8ZOM - chains C and F of the 20 polymer chains in the assembly; structure by electron microscopy, 2.74 A resolution.

# Chain C
Molecule: Cytochrome b
From: Arachis hypogaea
Reference sequence: A0A8F2YUY6 (A0A8F2YUY6_ARAHY); residues 1-386 here = UniProt positions 1-386
Amino-acid sequence (386 residues; row label = number of the first residue in the row):
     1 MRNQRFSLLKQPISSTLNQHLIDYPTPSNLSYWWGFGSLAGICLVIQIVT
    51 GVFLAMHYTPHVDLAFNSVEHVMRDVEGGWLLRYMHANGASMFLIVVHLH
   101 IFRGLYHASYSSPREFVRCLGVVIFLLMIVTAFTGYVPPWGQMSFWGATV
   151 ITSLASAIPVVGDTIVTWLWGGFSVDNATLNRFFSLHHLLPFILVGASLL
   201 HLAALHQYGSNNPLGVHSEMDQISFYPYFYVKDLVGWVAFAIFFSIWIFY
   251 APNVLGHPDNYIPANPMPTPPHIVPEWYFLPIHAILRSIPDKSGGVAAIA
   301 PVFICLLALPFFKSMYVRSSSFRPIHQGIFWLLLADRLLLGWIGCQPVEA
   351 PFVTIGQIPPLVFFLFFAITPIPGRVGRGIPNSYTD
Bound ions: heme Fe site 1: His-86, His-187; heme Fe site 2: His-100, His-201
Ligand contacts:
  - 1,2-Distearoyl-sn-glycerophosphoethanolamine (3PE), molecule 1: His-20, Phe-116, Leu-199, Leu-200, Leu-202, Ala-203, Ala-204, His-206, Gln-207
  - 1,2-Distearoyl-sn-glycerophosphoethanolamine (3PE), molecule 2: Trp-33, Leu-99, Phe-102, Arg-103, Tyr-106, His-107, Ser-321, Gln-327, Phe-330, Trp-331, Leu-334
  - 1,2-Distearoyl-sn-glycerophosphoethanolamine (3PE), molecule 3: Ile-95, His-98, Leu-99, Leu-255, Val-274, Trp-277, Leu-280, Pro-281, Arg-337, Leu-338, Gly-341, Trp-342, Cys-345, Gln-346
  - 1,2-Distearoyl-sn-glycerophosphoethanolamine (3PE), molecule 4: Glu-115, Phe-116, Cys-119, Leu-120, Leu-307, Ala-308, Phe-311, Phe-312, Lys-313
  - 1,2-Distearoyl-sn-glycerophosphoethanolamine (3PE), molecule 5: Val-161, Thr-164, Ile-165, Trp-168
  - 1,2-Distearoyl-sn-glycerophosphoethanolamine (3PE), molecule 6: Ile-246, Trp-247, Tyr-250, Ala-251, Val-254
  - 1,2-Distearoyl-sn-glycerophosphoethanolamine (3PE), molecule 7: Pro-324, Ile-325, Gly-328, Ile-329
  - Pyraclostrobin (A1D6K; methyl N-[2-[[1-(4-chlorophenyl)pyrazol-3-yl]oxymethyl]phenyl]-N-methoxy-carbamate): Ile-129, Val-130, Ala-132, Phe-133, Tyr-136, Val-137, Met-143, Gly-147, Ala-148, Val-150, Ile-151, Ile-273, Val-274, Pro-275, Glu-276, Tyr-278, Phe-279, Ile-282, His-283
  - heme (HEM), molecule 1: Trp-34, Gly-37, Ser-38, Ala-40, Gly-41, Phe-93, Val-97, His-100, Ile-101, Arg-103, Ser-109, Val-117, Arg-118, Gly-121, Val-122, Ile-124, Phe-125, Ser-198, His-201, Leu-202, Leu-205, Ser-210, Asn-211
  - heme (HEM), molecule 2: Gln-47, Ile-48, Gly-51, Val-52, Leu-54, Ala-55, Tyr-58, Val-69, Arg-83, His-86, Ala-87, Ala-90, Phe-93, Thr-131, Ala-132, Gly-135, Tyr-136, Pro-138, Pro-139, Phe-184, His-187, His-188, Pro-191, Phe-192, Tyr-278

# Chain F
Molecule: Cytochrome b-c1 complex subunit 7
From: Arachis hypogaea
Reference sequence: A0A445CVZ9 (A0A445CVZ9_ARAHY); residues 7-123 here = UniProt positions 7-123
Amino-acid sequence (117 residues; numbered 7 to 123; the number before each row is that of its first residue):
     7 QSFIDPKKNWFAAQHMKAISKRLRRFGLRYDDLYDPYYDLDVKEALNRLP
    57 KEVVDARHQRLKRAMDLSMKHEYLPEDLQAMQTPFRGYLQEMLALVKREK
   107 AERESLGGLPLYQRTIP
Ligand contacts:
  - 1,2-Distearoyl-sn-glycerophosphoethanolamine (3PE), molecule 1: Phe-17, Gln-20, His-21, Ala-24, Arg-28
  - 1,2-Distearoyl-sn-glycerophosphoethanolamine (3PE), molecule 2: Arg-120, Ile-122, Pro-123

# How chain C and chain F interact
Pairs across the interface - 56 pairs, chain C then chain F:
  Ser-28(C) / Met-71(F)
  Ser-28(C) / Met-75(F)
  Asn-29(C) / Met-71(F)
  Asn-29(C) / Ser-74(F)  hydrogen bond
  Asn-29(C) / Met-75(F)
  Ser-112(C) / Tyr-44(F)
  Ser-112(C) / Arg-120(F)
  Pro-113(C) / Tyr-43(F)
  Pro-113(C) / Arg-120(F)
  Glu-115(C) / Arg-120(F)  salt bridge
  Phe-116(C) / Pro-123(F)
  Gln-207(C) / Pro-123(F)
  Leu-214(C) / Ala-70(F)
  Val-216(C) / Leu-39(F)  hydrophobic
  His-217(C) / Asp-41(F)
  His-217(C) / Tyr-43(F)
  Ser-218(C) / Met-71(F)
  Glu-219(C) / Tyr-43(F)  hydrogen bond
  Met-220(C) / Lys-68(F)  hydrogen bond (backbone-side chain)
  Asp-221(C) / Met-71(F)
  Lys-313(C) / Tyr-44(F)
  Ser-314(C) / Tyr-44(F)
  Met-315(C) / Tyr-44(F)  hydrogen bond (backbone-side chain)
  Tyr-316(C) / Leu-39(F)
  Tyr-316(C) / Tyr-40(F)  hydrophobic
  Tyr-316(C) / Tyr-44(F)  hydrophobic
  Tyr-316(C) / Asp-45(F)  hydrogen bond
  Tyr-316(C) / Lys-103(F)
  Val-317(C) / Tyr-36(F)
  Val-317(C) / Leu-39(F)  hydrophobic
  Arg-318(C) / Asp-41(F)  salt bridge
  Arg-318(C) / Tyr-44(F)
  Ser-321(C) / Arg-28(F)  hydrogen bond (backbone-side chain)
  Phe-322(C) / Ile-25(F)
  Phe-322(C) / Arg-28(F)
  Phe-322(C) / Leu-29(F)  hydrophobic
  Pro-324(C) / His-21(F)
  Pro-324(C) / Ile-25(F)
  Gln-327(C) / Arg-28(F)
  Val-376(C) / Ile-10(F)
  Gly-379(C) / Ile-10(F)
  Ile-380(C) / His-21(F)
  Ile-380(C) / Tyr-36(F)
  Pro-381(C) / Tyr-36(F)  hydrophobic
  Pro-381(C) / Tyr-40(F)
  Pro-381(C) / Gln-96(F)
  Ser-383(C) / Ile-10(F)
  Tyr-384(C) / Ile-10(F)
  Tyr-384(C) / Pro-12(F)  hydrophobic
  Tyr-384(C) / Ala-18(F)  hydrogen bond (side chain-backbone)
  Tyr-384(C) / His-21(F)  hydrogen bond
  Tyr-384(C) / Met-22(F)
  Tyr-384(C) / Phe-91(F)
  Thr-385(C) / Phe-91(F)  hydrogen bond (side chain-backbone)
  Asp-386(C) / Met-22(F)
  Asp-386(C) / Phe-91(F)  hydrogen bond (backbone-backbone)
Interface residues without a listed pair, chain C (37 interface residues in all): Pro-27, Tyr-208, Ser-320, Ile-325, Gly-377
Interface residues without a listed pair, chain F (36 interface residues in all): Ala-24, Phe-32, Leu-34, Asp-38, Pro-42, Val-48, His-64, Leu-67, Asp-72, Arg-92, Thr-121

# In short
37 residues of chain C and 36 residues of chain F are in contact, with 10 hydrogen bonds and 2 salt bridges.
Among the polar pairs are Glu-115(C)/Arg-120(F), Arg-318(C)/Asp-41(F) and Asn-29(C)/Ser-74(F). 2
1,2-Distearoyl-sn-glycerophosphoethanolamine molecules are bound between chain C and chain F.
Here chain C is Cytochrome b and chain F is Cytochrome b-c1 complex subunit 7, both from Arachis hypogaea.
Entry 8ZOM (Cryo-EM structure of pyraclostrobin-bound Arachis hypogaea bc1 complex) was determined by electron
microscopy.
